Entry 3FMG (X-ray diffraction, 3.40 A resolution); this record covers chains H and A of the 3 polymer chains in the assembly.

# Chain H
Molecule: Fab of neutralizing antibody 4F8, heavy chain
From: Mus musculus
Notes: antibody fragment or engineered binder
Amino-acid sequence (221 residues; each row starts with the number of its first residue; note: 17 numbers in that range are skipped by the numbering (no residue carries them; nothing is unmodelled there)):
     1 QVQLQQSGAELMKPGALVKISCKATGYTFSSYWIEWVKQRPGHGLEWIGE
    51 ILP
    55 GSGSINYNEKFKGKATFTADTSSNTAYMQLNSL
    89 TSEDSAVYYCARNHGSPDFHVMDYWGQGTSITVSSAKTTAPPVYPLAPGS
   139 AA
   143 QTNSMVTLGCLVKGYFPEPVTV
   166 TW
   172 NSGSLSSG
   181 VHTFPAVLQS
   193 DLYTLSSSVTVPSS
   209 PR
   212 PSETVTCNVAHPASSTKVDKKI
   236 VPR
Disulfide bonds: Cys22-Cys98, Cys152-Cys218

# Chain A
Molecule: Glycoprotein VP7
From: Simian rotavirus
Notes: fragment: trimer subunit
UniProtKB: P12476 (VS09_ROTHR); residue numbers follow UniProt; this construct covers 51-326
Amino-acid sequence (276 residues; row label = number of the first residue in the row):
    51 QNYGINLPITGSMDTAYANSTQEETFLTSTLCLYYPTEAATEINDNSWKD
   101 TLSQLFLTKGWPTGSVYFKEYTDIASFSVDPQLYCDYNVVLMKYDATLQL
   151 DMSELADLILNEWLCNPMDITLYYYQQTDEANKWISMGSSCTIKVCPLNT
   201 QTLGIGCLTTDTATFEEVATAEKLVITDVVDGVNHKLDVTTATCTIRNCK
   251 KLGPRENVAVIQVGGSDVLDITADPTTAPQTERMMRINWKKWWQVFYTVV
   301 DYVNQIIQAMSKRSRSLNSAAFYYRI
Not modelled in the structure: 51-77, 313-326
Disulfide bonds: Cys82-Cys135, Cys165-Cys249, Cys191-Cys244, Cys196-Cys207
Ion coordination: Ca2+ site 1 near Asp95 (its only coordinating residue here); Ca2+ site 2 near Asp301 (its only coordinating residue here)
Reported in the primary citation:
  - self-association interface (contacts with another copy of this molecule); pairs are residue here / residue on that copy: Thr276-Gln305

# How chain H and chain A interact
Contacting residue pairs (11; chain H residue first):
  Ser56(H) - Thr220(A)
  Gly57(H) - Glu217(A)
  Gly57(H) - Thr220(A)
  Ser58(H) - Glu217(A)
  Ile59(H) - Lys194(A)  hydrogen bond (backbone-side chain)
  Ile59(H) - Glu217(A)  hydrogen bond (backbone-side chain)
  Asn60(H) - Lys194(A)
  Asn60(H) - Ala213(A)  hydrogen bond (side chain-backbone)
  Tyr61(H) - Ala213(A)
  Glu63(H) - Asp211(A)
  Lys66(H) - Thr212(A)  hydrogen bond

# In short
8 residues of chain H and 6 residues of chain A are in contact; the contacts include 4 hydrogen bonds. Polar
pairs include Ile59(H)-Lys194(A), Ile59(H)-Glu217(A) and Asn60(H)-Ala213(A). The paper reports a
self-association interface involving Thr276(A) and Gln305(A).
Here chain H is Fab of neutralizing antibody 4F8, heavy chain (Mus musculus) and chain A is Glycoprotein VP7
(Simian rotavirus). Entry 3FMG (Structure of rotavirus outer capsid protein VP7 trimer in complex with a
neutralizing Fab) was determined by X-ray diffraction.
